PDB entry 2WRW | X-ray diffraction, 2.41 A resolution | chains A and B

== Chain A ==
Protein: Insulin A chain
Reference sequence: P01308 (INS_HUMAN); residues 1-21 here correspond to UniProt positions 90-110 (UniProt number = residue number + 89)
Chain sequence (21 residues; each row starts with the number of its first residue):
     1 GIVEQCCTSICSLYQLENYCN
Disulfides: Cys6-Cys11

== Chain B ==
Protein: Insulin B chain
Reference sequence: P01308 (INS_HUMAN); residues 1-26 here correspond to UniProt positions 25-50 (UniProt number = residue number + 24)
Chain sequence (26 residues; each row starts with the number of its first residue):
     1 FVNQHLCGSHLVEALYLVCGERGFFP
Disordered / not traced: 1
Modified / non-standard residues: Pro26 (d-prolinamide; PR9)
Construct notes: engineered mutation Pro26 (Tyr50 in P01308)
What the authors report for this chain:
  - conformationally variable residues (loop rearrangement): Phe24 to Pro26

== How chain A and chain B interact ==
Disulfides between the chains: Cys7(A)-Cys7(B), Cys20(A)-Cys19(B)
Residue-residue contacts - 21 pairs, chain A then chain B:
  Ile2(A) - Leu15(B)  hydrophobic
  Cys6(A) - His5(B)
  Cys6(A) - Leu6(B)  hydrogen bond (backbone-backbone)
  Cys6(A) - Leu11(B)  hydrophobic
  Cys7(A) - His5(B)  hydrogen bond (backbone-side chain)
  Cys7(A) - Leu6(B)
  Cys7(A) - Cys7(B)  disulfide
  Thr8(A) - His5(B)  hydrogen bond (backbone-side chain)
  Ser9(A) - His5(B)  hydrogen bond (backbone-side chain)
  Ile10(A) - Gln4(B)
  Leu13(A) - Val18(B)  hydrophobic
  Leu16(A) - Leu11(B)  hydrophobic
  Leu16(A) - Ala14(B)  hydrophobic
  Leu16(A) - Leu15(B)  hydrophobic
  Glu17(A) - Val18(B)
  Glu17(A) - Arg22(B)  hydrogen bond (backbone-side chain)
  Cys20(A) - Cys19(B)  disulfide
  Cys20(A) - Arg22(B)
  Cys20(A) - Gly23(B)
  Asn21(A) - Gly23(B)  hydrogen bond (backbone-backbone)
  Asn21(A) - Phe24(B)
Interface residues without a listed pair, chain A (12 interface residues in all): Tyr19
Interface residues without a listed pair, chain B (13 interface residues in all): Phe25

== In short ==
12 residues of chain A face 13 of chain B across their interface; the contacts include 2 disulfide bonds and 6
hydrogen bonds. Polar contacts include Cys7(A)-His5(B), Thr8(A)-His5(B) and Ser9(A)-His5(B). From the paper:
conformational variability at Phe24(B).
Here chain A is Insulin A chain and chain B is Insulin B chain. Entry 2WRW (Semi-synthetic highly active
analogue of human insulin D-ProB26-DTI- NH2) was determined by X-ray diffraction together with 2WRU, 2WRV,
2WRX, 2WS0, 2WS1, 2WS4, 2WS6 and 2WS7 from the same study.
